6NK5 - chains J and L of the 12 polymer chains in the assembly; structure by electron microscopy, 4.16 A resolution (low resolution: residue-level contacts below are approximate; hydrogen-bond / salt-bridge calls are withheld).

Chain J (and L):
Name: Capsid protein
Source organism: Chikungunya virus (strain 37997)
Notes: chain L of this document is another copy of the same molecule, construct and numbering; everything in this record applies to it too
UniProt: Q5XXP3 (POLS_CHIK3); numbering as in UniProt (aligned over 111-261)
Sequence (151 residues; numbered 111 to 261; the number before each row is that of its first residue):
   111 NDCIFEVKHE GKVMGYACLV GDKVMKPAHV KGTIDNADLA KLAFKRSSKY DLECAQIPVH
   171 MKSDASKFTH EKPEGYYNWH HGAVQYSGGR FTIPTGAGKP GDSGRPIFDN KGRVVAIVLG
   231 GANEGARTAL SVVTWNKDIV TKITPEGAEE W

How chain J and chain L interact:
Pairs across the interface (12; chain J residue first):
  Val169(J) - Asn233(L)
  Val169(J) - Glu234(L)
  Val169(J) - Glu256(L)
  His170(J) - Glu234(L)
  Met171(J) - Glu234(L)
  Lys172(J) - Glu234(L)
  Ser173(J) - Glu234(L)
  Ser173(J) - Ala236(L)
  Ser173(J) - Arg237(L)
  Lys177(J) - Glu184(L)
  Lys177(J) - Ser197(L)
  Lys177(J) - Gly198(L)
Other interface residues (no listed pair), chain L (9 interface residues in all): Gly235

Summary:
Chain J and chain L form an interface of 6 and 9 residues respectively.
Chain J and chain L are both Capsid protein (Chikungunya virus (strain 37997)); the structure, Electron
Cryo-Microscopy Of Chikungunya VLP, was determined by electron microscopy (same publication as 6NK3, 6NK6 and
6NK7).
